PDB entry 3EXY | X-ray diffraction, 1.48 A resolution | chain A

Chain A:
Protein: Ferredoxin
Source organism: Allochromatium vinosum
Reference sequence: P00208 (FER_CHRVI); residues 1-82 here correspond to UniProt positions 2-83 (UniProt number = residue number + 1)
Sequence (82 residues; each row starts with the number of its first residue):
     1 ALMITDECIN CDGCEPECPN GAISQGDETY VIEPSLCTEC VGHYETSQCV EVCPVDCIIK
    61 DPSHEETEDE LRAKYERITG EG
Unresolved in the structure: 82
Construct notes: engineered mutation Gly-13 (Val14 in P00208)
Bound ions: 4Fe-4S cluster Fe site 1: Cys-8, Cys-11, Cys-14, Cys-53; 4Fe-4S cluster Fe site 2: Cys-18, Cys-37, Cys-40, Cys-49
Residues lining bound ligands:
  - 4Fe-4S cluster (SF4), molecule 1: Leu-2, Glu-17, Cys-18, Pro-19, Asn-20, Ala-22, Ile-23, Ile-32, Leu-36, Cys-37, Thr-38, Glu-39, Cys-40, Ser-47, Gln-48, Cys-49
  - 4Fe-4S cluster (SF4), molecule 2: Ile-4, Cys-8, Ile-9, Asn-10, Cys-11, Asp-12, Gly-13, Cys-14, Tyr-30, Cys-53, Pro-54, Val-55, Cys-57, Ile-58
Curated features (UniProtKB/Swiss-Prot):
  - binding site ([4Fe-4S] cluster): Cys-8, Cys-11, Cys-14, Cys-18, Cys-37, Cys-40, Cys-49, Cys-53

In short:
Ligands of chain A: 4Fe-4S cluster. The 4Fe-4S cluster Fe site 1 is built by Cys-8, Cys-11, Cys-14 and Cys-53.
The 4Fe-4S cluster Fe site 2 is built by Cys-18, Cys-37, Cys-40 and Cys-49. From UniProt: 8 [4Fe-4S]
cluster-binding residues.
Chain A is Ferredoxin (Allochromatium vinosum); the structure, Crystal structure of the 2[4Fe-4S] ferredoxin
V13G variant from allochromatium vinosum, was determined by X-ray diffraction together with 2ZVS and 3EUN from
the same study.
